PDB entry 9G9T | electron microscopy, 1.80 A resolution | chains A and c of the 24 polymer chains in the assembly

# Chain A
Molecule: Cytochrome b
Source organism: Toxoplasma gondii
UniProt: O20672 (CYB_TOXGO); numbering as in UniProt (aligned over 10-368)
Amino-acid sequence (360 residues; numbered 9 to 368; the number before each row is that of its first residue):
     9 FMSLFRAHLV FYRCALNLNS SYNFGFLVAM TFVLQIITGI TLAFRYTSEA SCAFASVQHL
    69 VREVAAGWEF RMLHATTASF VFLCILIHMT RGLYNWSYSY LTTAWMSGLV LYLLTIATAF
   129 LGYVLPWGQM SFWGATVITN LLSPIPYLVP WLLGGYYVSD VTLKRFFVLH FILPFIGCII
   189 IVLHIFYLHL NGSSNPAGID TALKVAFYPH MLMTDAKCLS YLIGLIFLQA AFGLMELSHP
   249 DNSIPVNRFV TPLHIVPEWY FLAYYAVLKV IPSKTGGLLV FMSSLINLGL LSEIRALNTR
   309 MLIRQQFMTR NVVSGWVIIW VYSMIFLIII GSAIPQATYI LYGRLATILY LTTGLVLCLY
Sequence notes: expression tag (9)
Bound ions: heme Fe site 1: H82, H178; heme Fe site 2: H96, H192; Mg2+: R303, N306, R308, Y368
Residues lining bound ligands:
  - A1IJD (6-chloranyl-7-methoxy-2-methyl-3-[4-[4-(trifluoromethyloxy)phenoxy]phenyl]-1H-quinolin-4-one), molecule 1: F9, L12, F13, H16, L17, Y20, C22, L26, Y30, N31, F34, C186, I189, V190, I193, L196, H197, S201, F215, D223
  - A1IJD, molecule 2: L94, M97, T98, L101, Y120, I124, I146, L149, F269, Y272, Y273, L276, F289, S292, L293, L296, V325, W328, Y358, L365
  - heme (HEM), molecule 1: Y30, N31, F32, G33, F34, V36, A37, F40, I93, H96, M97, R99, S105, L109, A112, W113, G116, L117, L119, Y120, I189, H192, I193, L196, S201, S202
  - heme (HEM), molecule 2: F40, Q43, I44, G47, I48, L50, A51, Y54, R79, H82, A83, A86, T126, A127, G130, Y131, L133, P134, F175, H178, F179, P182, F183, Y268
  - 1,2-diacyl-sn-glycero-3-phosphocholine (PC1): F34, M38, V41, Y216, L220, M221, A224, L227
Swiss-Prot annotation at these positions:
  - binding site (heme b): H82, H96, H178, H192
  - binding site (a ubiquinone): H197
From the paper describing this entry:
  - binding site for A1IJD: L26, F34, I189, V190, I193, H197, D223
  - specificity-determining residues: L26, M219, T222
  - mutagenesis - T222P: decreased binding to 7-methoxy ELQs (citing earlier work)

# Chain c
Molecule: Putative ubiquinol cytochrome c oxidoreductase
Source organism: Toxoplasma gondii
Notes: EC 1.10.2.2
UniProt: S7UK06 (S7UK06_TOXGG); residue numbers follow UniProt; this construct covers 1-487
Amino-acid sequence (487 residues; row label = number of the first residue in the row):
     1 MRHLARCASR RAVKWTERDS PVANFLRSSS CCPFQLLQAS RAKIQRLRTS ERFRLRSAQK
    61 LAPTRFPPFT HGPLFFSLPS RLTVPSSLRS LSAFSAPLSL PFRGTMAFLS SPLFAAKASL
   121 AARVHALGCS TTSLTSPLAA RALAASSLSL FSVSPRRHFS VHSHNIRPDK HELPASEVPL
   181 YYNRFDQADH PSLWQLEEEQ QRKHLDQEVT DVSQLVEPVS SPHQTEGWFK RLRYWHYKET
   241 AEPTFPRTPD LSKGELAAGA TVTRTSVWHD PNEPAIVSVS RFAPDNFRAV GFAENVPNPE
   301 STNSDSHPDF REYRLGPGSV DRRPFVYFMS ASYFFITASM MRSFLCKWVH YWWVSRDMLA
   361 AGTTEVDLRP IQEGMTAVFK WRGKPVFVRH RTAEDIAKAQ ADDALIGTMK DPQLDSERCP
   421 RPQWLINIGV CTHLGCIPTD GGNYGGWFCP CHGSHYDTSG RIRLGPAPSN LELPPTVFLD
   481 DHTVKLG
Disordered / not traced: 1-159, 365-487
Residues lining bound ligands: 1,2-diacyl-sn-glycero-3-phosphocholine (PC1): Y327, S330, Y333, F334, T337, A338, M341

# Chain A / chain c interface
Residue-residue contacts (51; chain A residue first):
  T49(A) with W348(c), hydrogen bond; Y351(c), hydrogen bond (backbone-side chain)
  L50(A) with Y351(c)
  F52(A) with W352(c), hydrophobic
  R53(A) with Y351(c), hydrogen bond (side chain-backbone); W353(c), hydrogen bond (side chain-backbone)
  H67(A) with D357(c), salt bridge
  R70(A) with R356(c), hydrogen bond (backbone-side chain)
  E71(A) with S355(c); R356(c), hydrogen bond (backbone-backbone); D357(c)
  V72(A) with Y351(c), hydrophobic; S355(c); R356(c)
  A73(A) with Y351(c); R356(c)
  A74(A) with K347(c)
  E77(A) with K347(c), salt bridge
  F78(A) with F344(c), hydrophobic; W348(c)
  Y108(A) with H162(c), hydrogen bond (backbone-side chain)
  N199(A) with H162(c)
  R303(A) with S163(c), hydrogen bond (side chain-backbone); N165(c)
  A304(A) with N165(c); R167(c), hydrogen bond (backbone-side chain)
  N306(A) with E172(c)
  T307(A) with R167(c); D169(c), hydrogen bond; E172(c); K238(c); E239(c), hydrogen bond (backbone-backbone); T240(c), hydrogen bond
  R308(A) with E172(c), salt bridge; K230(c); W235(c); Y237(c); K238(c)
  M309(A) with W235(c); Y237(c), hydrogen bond (backbone-backbone)
  Q314(A) with R231(c), hydrogen bond (backbone-side chain); L232(c)
  F315(A) with R231(c), hydrogen bond (backbone-side chain)
  M316(A) with R231(c), hydrogen bond
  N319(A) with R231(c)
  S322(A) with R231(c), hydrogen bond (backbone-side chain)
  G323(A) with R231(c)
  W324(A) with F229(c); R231(c)
  V364(A) with F229(c), hydrophobic
  Y368(A) with K230(c)
Also at the interface, not in a pair above, chain A (40 interface residues in all): I45, L68, V69, G75, L198, L305, L310, I311, Q313, V321, L367
Also at the interface, not in a pair above, chain c (30 interface residues in all): V161, H164, L180, T225, W228, H350

# In short
40 residues of chain A face 30 of chain c across their interface, with 17 hydrogen bonds and 3 salt bridges.
Among the polar pairs are H67(A)-D357(c), E77(A)-K347(c) and R308(A)-E172(c). The paper reports a binding site
for A1IJD at L26(A), F34(A) and I189(A) among others; T222P of chain A reduces binding to 7-methoxy ELQs.
Here chain A is Cytochrome b and chain c is Putative ubiquinol cytochrome c oxidoreductase, both from
Toxoplasma gondii. Entry 9G9T (Cryo-EM structure of the Toxoplasma gondii respiratory chain complex III
inhibited by ELQ-300) was determined by electron microscopy, deposited together with 9I4X.
